Entry 7XPL (X-ray diffraction, 2.21 A resolution); this record covers chains A and J of the 8 polymer chains in the assembly.

== Chain A ==
Name: C/D box methylation guide ribonucleoprotein complex aNOP56 subunit
From: Saccharolobus solfataricus
UniProt: A0A0E3MJI1 (A0A0E3MJI1_SACSO); residue numbers follow UniProt; this construct covers 1-379
Chain sequence (388 residues; numbered 1 to 388; the number before each row is that of its first residue):
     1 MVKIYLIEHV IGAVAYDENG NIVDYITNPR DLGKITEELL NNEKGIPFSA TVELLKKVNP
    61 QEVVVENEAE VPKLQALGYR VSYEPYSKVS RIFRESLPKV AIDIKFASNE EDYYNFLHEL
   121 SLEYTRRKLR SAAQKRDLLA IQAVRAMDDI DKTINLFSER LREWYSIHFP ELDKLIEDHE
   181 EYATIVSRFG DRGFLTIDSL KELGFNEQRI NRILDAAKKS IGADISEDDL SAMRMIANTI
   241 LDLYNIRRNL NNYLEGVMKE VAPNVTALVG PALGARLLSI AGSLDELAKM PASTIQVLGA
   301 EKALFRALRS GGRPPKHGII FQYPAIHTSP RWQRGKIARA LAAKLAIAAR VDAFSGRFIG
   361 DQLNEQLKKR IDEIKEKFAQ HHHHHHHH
Unresolved in the structure: 1-2, 378-388
Sequence notes: conflict Val2 (Met in A0A0E3MJI1); expression tag (380-388)

== Chain J ==
Molecule: 11-nt RNA strand
Sequence (11 nucleotides; numbered 1 to 11; the number before each row is that of its first residue):
     1 CCAUGAGUGU U

== Interface between chain A and chain J ==
Residue-residue contacts - 14 pairs, chain A then chain J:
  Asp151(A) with G9(J), sugar contact; U10(J), sugar contact
  Asn155(A) with U8(J), hydrogen bond to the sugar; G9(J), hydrogen bond to the sugar
  Glu159(A) with G7(J), hydrogen bond to the base; U8(J), sugar contact
  His179(A) with U8(J), hydrogen bond to the sugar; G9(J), sugar contact
  Arg247(A) with U10(J), phosphate contact; U11(J), salt bridge to the phosphate
  Arg276(A) with U10(J), hydrogen bond to the sugar
  Phe321(A) with U11(J), base contact
  Gln322(A) with U10(J), hydrogen bond to the base
  His327(A) with U11(J), stacking on the base
Interface residues without a listed pair, chain A (10 interface residues in all): Asp148

== Summary ==
10 residues of chain A face 5 of chain J across their interface; the contacts include 6 hydrogen bonds, 1 salt
bridge and 1 aromatic stacking contact. Among the polar pairs are Glu159(A)-G7(J), Gln322(A)-U10(J) and
Asn155(A)-U8(J).
Chain A is C/D box methylation guide ribonucleoprotein complex aNOP56 subunit (Saccharolobus solfataricus) and
chain J is an 11-nt RNA strand; the structure, Crystal structure of a C/D-free RNA-guided RNA
2'-O-methyltransferase, was determined by X-ray diffraction.
